7R07 - chains B and E of the 12 polymer chains in the assembly; structure by X-ray diffraction, 3.10 A resolution.

# Chain B (and E)
Molecule: AbiK
Source organism: Lactococcus lactis
Notes: chain E of this document is another copy of the same molecule, construct and numbering; everything in this record applies to it too
UniProt: Q48614 (Q48614_9LACT); residue numbers follow UniProt; this construct covers 1-599
Chain sequence (601 residues; row label = number of the first residue in the row; numbers below 1 keep their minus sign (Gly-1 is residue -1)):
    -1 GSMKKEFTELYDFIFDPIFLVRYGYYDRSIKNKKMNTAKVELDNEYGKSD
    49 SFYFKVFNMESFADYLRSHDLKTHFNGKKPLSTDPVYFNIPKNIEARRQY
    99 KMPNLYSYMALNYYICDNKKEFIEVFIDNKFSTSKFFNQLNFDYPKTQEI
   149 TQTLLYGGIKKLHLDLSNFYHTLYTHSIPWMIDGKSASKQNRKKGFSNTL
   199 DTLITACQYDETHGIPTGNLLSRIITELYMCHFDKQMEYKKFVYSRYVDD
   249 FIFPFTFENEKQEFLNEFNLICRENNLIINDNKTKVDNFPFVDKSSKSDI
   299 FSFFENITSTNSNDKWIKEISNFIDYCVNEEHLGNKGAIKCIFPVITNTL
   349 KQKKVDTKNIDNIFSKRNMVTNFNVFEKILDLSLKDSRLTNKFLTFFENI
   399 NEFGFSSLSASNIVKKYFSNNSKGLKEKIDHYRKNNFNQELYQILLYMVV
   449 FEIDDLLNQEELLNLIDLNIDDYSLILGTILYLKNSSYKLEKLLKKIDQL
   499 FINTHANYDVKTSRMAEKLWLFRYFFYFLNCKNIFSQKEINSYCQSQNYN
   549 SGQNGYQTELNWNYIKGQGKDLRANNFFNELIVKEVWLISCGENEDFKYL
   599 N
Unresolved in the structure: -1, 189-190 (chain E: -1, 189-191)
Modified / non-standard residues: Tyr44 (O-phosphotyrosine; PTR)
Differences from the reference sequence: expression tag (-1 to 0)
Metal / ion sites: Mg2+: Asp163, Leu164, Asp247 (shared with 1 residue of chain H)
Reported in the primary citation:
  - binding site for the 11-nt DNA strand: Tyr44, Asp141, Tyr142, Tyr245, Lys295, Phe299, Asn346
  - catalytic residues: Tyr44, Asp163, Asp247, Asp248
  - mutagenesis - Y44F, T151W/T369W, D247N: abolished catalytic activity
  - mutagenesis - Y142A, Y245A, K295A, F299A: decreased catalytic activity
  - mutagenesis - D141A, T145A: unchanged catalytic activity
  - self-association interface (contacts with another copy of this molecule): Met1 to Phe5

# How chain B and chain E interact
Residue-residue contacts (49):
  Ser0(B) with Met367(E)
  Met1(B) with Met367(E); Val368(E); Asn370(E)
  Phe5(B) with Val368(E)
  Phe140(B) with Val368(E), hydrophobic
  Lys144(B) with Val368(E); Thr369(E)
  Glu147(B) with Asn366(E); Thr369(E), hydrogen bond; Phe371(E)
  Ile148(B) with Thr369(E)
  Gln150(B) with Ser319(E); Asp323(E); Lys376(E), hydrogen bond
  Thr151(B) with Thr369(E); Asn370(E); Phe371(E); Glu375(E)
  Leu153(B) with Lys383(E)
  Tyr154(B) with Glu375(E); Lys376(E); Asp379(E)
  Gly155(B) with Asp379(E), hydrogen bond (backbone-side chain); Tyr415(E); Lys426(E), hydrogen bond (backbone-side chain)
  Gly156(B) with Lys383(E), hydrogen bond (backbone-side chain)
  Ile157(B) with Ile92(E), hydrophobic; Lys383(E)
  Thr254(B) with Lys426(E), hydrogen bond
  Phe255(B) with His429(E)
  Glu258(B) with Glu425(E)
  Asn286(B) with Glu93(E)
  Phe287(B) with Ile92(E); Val326(E), hydrophobic; Ile337(E), hydrophobic; Leu380(E), hydrophobic; Lys383(E)
  Pro288(B) with Val326(E); Glu329(E); His330(E), hydrogen bond (backbone-side chain)
  Phe289(B) with Val326(E); Asn327(E); Lys383(E)
  Val290(B) with Asn327(E); His330(E)
  Asp291(B) with Asn327(E), hydrogen bond (backbone-side chain)
  Asp297(B) with Asp297(E)
  Glu303(B) with Asn304(E)
Other interface residues (no listed pair), chain B (33 interface residues in all): Glu4, Pro143, Lys158, Lys239, Lys292, Ser294, Ser296, Ser300
Other interface residues (no listed pair), chain E (31 interface residues in all): Phe301, Lys316, Tyr324, Asn372, Lys421

# Summary
33 residues of chain B face 31 of chain E across their interface, with 8 hydrogen bonds. Polar pairs include
Glu147(B)-Thr369(E), Gln150(B)-Lys376(E) and Gly155(B)-Asp379(E). From the paper: catalytic residues Tyr44(B),
Asp163(B) and Asp247(B) among others; Y142A, Y245A and K295A of chain B, among others, reduce catalytic
activity; 9 substitutions were tested in all.
Chain B and chain E are both AbiK (Lactococcus lactis); the structure, Abortive infection DNA polymerase AbiK
from Lactococcus lactis, was determined by X-ray diffraction (same publication as 7R06, 7R08 and 7Z0Z).
